Entry 1V4W (X-ray diffraction, 1.70 A resolution); this record covers chains C and D of the 4 polymer chains in the assembly.

Chain C:
Name: hemoglobin alpha chain
Organism: Thunnus thynnus
UniProtKB: Q8AYM0 (Q8AYM0_THUTH); residues 1-143 here correspond to UniProt positions 2-144 (UniProt number = residue number + 1)
Chain sequence (144 residues; row label = number of the first residue in the row; numbering starts at 0):
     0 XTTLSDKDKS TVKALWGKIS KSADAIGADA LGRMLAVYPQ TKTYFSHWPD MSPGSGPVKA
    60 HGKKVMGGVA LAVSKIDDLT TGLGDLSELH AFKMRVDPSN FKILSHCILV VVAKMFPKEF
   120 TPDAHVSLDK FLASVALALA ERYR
Modified positions: ACE (acetyl group) at position 0

Chain D:
Name: hemoglobin beta chain
Organism: Thunnus thynnus
UniProtKB: Q8AYM1 (Q8AYM1_THUTH); residues 1-146 here correspond to UniProt positions 2-147 (UniProt number = residue number + 1)
Chain sequence (146 residues; numbered 1 to 146; the number before each row is that of its first residue):
     1 VEWTQQERSI IAGIFANLNY EDIGPKALAR CLIVYPWTQR YFGAYGDLST PDAIKGNAKI
    61 AAHGVKVLHG LDRAVKNMDN INEAYSELSV LHSDKLHVDP DNFRILGDCL TVVIAANLGD
   121 AFTVETQCAF QKFLAVVVFA LGRKYH

How chain C and chain D interact:
Residue-residue contacts (34):
  R32(C) - F122(D)  hydrogen bond (side chain-backbone)
  R32(C) - T123(D)  hydrogen bond (side chain-backbone)
  R32(C) - V124(D)
  R32(C) - Q127(D)
  A35(C) - V124(D)  hydrophobic
  A35(C) - C128(D)
  V36(C) - Q127(D)
  V36(C) - C128(D)  hydrophobic
  V36(C) - Q131(D)
  Y37(C) - Q131(D)
  H105(C) - D108(D)  salt bridge
  V109(C) - T111(D)
  V109(C) - A115(D)
  V109(C) - F122(D)  hydrophobic
  V109(C) - Q127(D)
  A112(C) - V112(D)
  A112(C) - A116(D)
  K113(C) - A115(D)
  K113(C) - G119(D)
  K113(C) - D120(D)
  K113(C) - F122(D)
  P116(C) - A116(D)
  F119(C) - R30(D)  hydrogen bond (backbone-side chain)
  F119(C) - V112(D)  hydrophobic
  T120(C) - R30(D)
  P121(C) - R30(D)
  P121(C) - I33(D)  hydrophobic
  P121(C) - V34(D)
  D122(C) - P51(D)
  D122(C) - K55(D)  salt bridge
  H124(C) - R30(D)  hydrogen bond
  H124(C) - V34(D)
  V125(C) - V34(D)
  D128(C) - Y35(D)
Interface residues without a listed pair, chain C (18 interface residues in all): D28, P52

In short:
18 residues of chain C and 19 residues of chain D are in contact; the contacts include 4 hydrogen bonds and 2
salt bridges. Polar contacts include H105(C)-D108(D), D122(C)-K55(D) and R32(C)-F122(D).
Here chain C is hemoglobin alpha chain and chain D is hemoglobin beta chain, both from Thunnus thynnus. Entry
1V4W (Crystal structure of bluefin tuna hemoglobin deoxy form at pH7.5) was determined by X-ray diffraction
(same publication as 1V4U and 1V4X).
